PDB entry 4Z1N | X-ray diffraction, 1.47 A resolution | chain A

[Chain A]
Molecule: Carbonic anhydrase 2
Source organism: Homo sapiens
Notes: EC 4.2.1.1
UniProt: P00918 (CAH2_HUMAN); numbering as in UniProt (aligned over 3-260)
Chain sequence (258 residues; row label = number of the first residue in the row):
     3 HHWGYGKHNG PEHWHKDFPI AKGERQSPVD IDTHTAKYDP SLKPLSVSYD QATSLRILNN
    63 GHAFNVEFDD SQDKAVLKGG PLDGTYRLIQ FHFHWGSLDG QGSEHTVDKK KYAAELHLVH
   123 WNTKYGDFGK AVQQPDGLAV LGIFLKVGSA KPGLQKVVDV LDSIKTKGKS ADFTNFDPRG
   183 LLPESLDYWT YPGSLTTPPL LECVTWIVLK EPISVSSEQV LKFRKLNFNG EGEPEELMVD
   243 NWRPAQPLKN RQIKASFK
Metal / ion sites: Zn2+: His-94, His-96, His-119 (together with 4KD)
Residues lining bound ligands: 4KD (4-[(6,7-dimethoxy-3,4-dihydro-1H-isoquinolin-2-yl)carbonyl]benzenesulfonamide): Gln-92, His-94, His-96, Glu-106, His-119, Val-121, Phe-130, Val-134, Val-142, Ser-196, Leu-197, Thr-198, Thr-199, Pro-201, Trp-208
Curated features (UniProtKB/Swiss-Prot):
  - active site: His-64 (Proton donor/acceptor)
  - binding site (Zn(2+)): His-94, His-96, His-119
  - binding site (substrate): Thr-198, Thr-199
  - site: Tyr-7 (Fine-tunes the proton-transfer properties of H-64), Asn-62 (Fine-tunes the proton-transfer properties of H-64), Asn-67 (Fine-tunes the proton-transfer properties of H-64), Gln-92 (Involved in the binding of some activators, including histamine and L-histidine)
  - modified residue (Phosphoserine): Ser-165, Ser-172

[Overview]
Bound to chain A: compound 4KD. The Zn2+ site is built by His-94, His-96 and His-119. From UniProt:
active-site residue His-64, 3 Zn2+-binding residues and substrate-binding residues Thr-198 and Thr-199.
Chain A is Carbonic anhydrase 2 (Homo sapiens); the structure, Carbonic anhydrase inhibitors: Design and
synthesis of new heteroaryl-N-carbonylbenzenesulfonamides targeting druggable human carbonic anhydrase
isoforms (hCA ..., was determined by X-ray diffraction (same publication as 4Z0Q, 4Z1E, 4Z1J and 4Z1K).
